4RD5 - chains A and D of the 3 polymer chains in the assembly; structure by X-ray diffraction, 2.70 A resolution.

Chain A:
Protein: Restriction endonuclease R.NgoVII
Source organism: Neisseria gonorrhoeae
Notes: EC 3.1.21.4
UniProt: Q5F9M9 (Q5F9M9_NEIG1); numbering as in UniProt (aligned over 179-345)
Sequence (178 residues; numbered 178 to 355; the number before each row is that of its first residue):
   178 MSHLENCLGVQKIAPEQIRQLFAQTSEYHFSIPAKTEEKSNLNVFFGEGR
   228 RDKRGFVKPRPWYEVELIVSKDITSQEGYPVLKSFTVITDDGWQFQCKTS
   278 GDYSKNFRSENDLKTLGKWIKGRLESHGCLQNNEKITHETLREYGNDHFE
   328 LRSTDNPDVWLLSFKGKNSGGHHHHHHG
Disordered / not traced: 178-184, 345-355
Sequence notes: initiating methionine (178); expression tag (346-355)
Reported in the primary citation:
  - conformationally variable residues (loop rearrangement): Glu-225 to Arg-237
  - binding site for the 16-nt DNA strand: Lys-275, Arg-285
  - binding site for the 16-nt DNA strand (chain D): Lys-212

Chain D:
Molecule: 16-nt DNA strand
Sequence (16 nucleotides; numbered 17 to 32; the number before each row is that of its first residue):
    17 GGGATTGCCGCTTAGG
Disordered / not traced: 32

Interface between chain A and chain D:
Pairs across the interface (30; chain A residue first):
  Lys-212(A) / DG23(D)  salt bridge to the phosphate
  Glu-214(A) / DG23(D)  sugar contact
  Glu-214(A) / DC24(D)  phosphate contact
  Glu-215(A) / DC24(D)  hydrogen bond to the phosphate
  Lys-216(A) / DC24(D)  hydrogen bond to the phosphate
  Ser-217(A) / DG23(D)  sugar contact
  Ser-217(A) / DC24(D)  hydrogen bond to the phosphate
  Asn-218(A) / DG23(D)  hydrogen bond to the phosphate
  Gly-224(A) / DC25(D)  phosphate contact
  Glu-225(A) / DC25(D)  hydrogen bond to the phosphate
  Arg-227(A) / DG26(D)  hydrogen bond to the base
  Arg-228(A) / DG26(D)  sugar contact
  Arg-237(A) / DC25(D)  base contact
  Arg-237(A) / DG26(D)  hydrogen bond to the base
  Glu-243(A) / DC24(D)  hydrogen bond to the base
  Ile-245(A) / DT22(D)  sugar contact
  Ile-245(A) / DG23(D)  base contact
  Ile-245(A) / DC24(D)  base contact
  Ser-247(A) / DT22(D)  phosphate contact
  Lys-248(A) / DT22(D)  hydrogen bond to the phosphate
  Asp-279(A) / DT22(D)  base contact
  Tyr-280(A) / DA20(D)  sugar contact
  Tyr-280(A) / DT21(D)  hydrogen bond to the phosphate
  Tyr-280(A) / DT22(D)  base contact
  Lys-282(A) / DT22(D)  sugar contact
  Lys-282(A) / DG23(D)  hydrogen bond to the base
  Lys-282(A) / DC24(D)  base contact
  Asn-283(A) / DC24(D)  base contact
  Arg-285(A) / DC24(D)  base contact
  Arg-285(A) / DC25(D)  base contact
Also at the interface, not in a pair above, chain A (21 interface residues in all): Gly-226

Overview:
The interface between chain A and chain D involves 21 residues on one side and 7 on the other, with 11
hydrogen bonds and 1 salt bridge. Among the polar pairs are Arg-227(A)/DG26(D), Arg-237(A)/DG26(D) and
Glu-243(A)/DC24(D). The paper reports a binding site for the 16-nt DNA strand at Lys-275(A) and Arg-285(A); a
binding site for the 16-nt DNA strand (chain D) at Lys-212(A).
Here chain A is Restriction endonuclease R.NgoVII (Neisseria gonorrhoeae) and chain D is a 16-nt DNA strand.
Entry 4RD5 (Crystal structure of R.NgoAVII restriction endonuclease B3 domain with cognate DNA) was determined
by X-ray diffraction together with 4RDM from the same study.
